PDB entry 5WS9 | X-ray diffraction, 1.90 A resolution | chains A and C of the 4 polymer chains in the assembly

[Chain A (and C)]
Protein: Pyruvate kinase
Source organism: Mycobacterium tuberculosis (strain ATCC 25618 / H37Rv)
Notes: EC 2.7.1.40; chain C of this document is another copy of the same molecule, construct and numbering; everything in this record applies to it too
UniProtKB: P9WKE5 (KPYK_MYCTU); residue numbers follow UniProt; this construct covers 1-472
Sequence (475 residues; numbered -2 to 472; the number before each row is that of its first residue; numbers below 1 keep their minus sign (Gly-2 is residue -2)):
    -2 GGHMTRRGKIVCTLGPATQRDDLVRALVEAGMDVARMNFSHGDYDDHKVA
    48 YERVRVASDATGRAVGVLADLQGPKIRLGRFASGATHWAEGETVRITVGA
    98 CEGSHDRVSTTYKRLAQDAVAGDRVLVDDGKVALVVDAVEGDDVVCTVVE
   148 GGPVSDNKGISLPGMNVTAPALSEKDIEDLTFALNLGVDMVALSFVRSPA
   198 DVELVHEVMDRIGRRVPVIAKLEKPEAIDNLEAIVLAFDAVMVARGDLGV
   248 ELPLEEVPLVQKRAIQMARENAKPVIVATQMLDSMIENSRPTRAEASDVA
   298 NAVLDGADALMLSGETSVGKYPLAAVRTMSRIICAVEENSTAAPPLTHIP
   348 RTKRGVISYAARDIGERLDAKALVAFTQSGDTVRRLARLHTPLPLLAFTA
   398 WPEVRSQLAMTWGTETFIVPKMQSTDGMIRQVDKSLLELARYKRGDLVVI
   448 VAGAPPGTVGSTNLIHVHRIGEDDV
Not modelled in the structure: -2 to 1
Differences from the reference sequence: expression tag (-2 to 0)
UniProt features mapped onto this chain:
  - binding site (substrate): Arg33, Gly243, Asp244, Thr276
  - binding site (ATP): Asn35 to His38, Arg74, Lys155
  - binding site (K(+)): Asn35, Ser37, Asp67
  - binding site (Mg(2+)): Glu220, Asp244
  - site: Lys218 (Transition state stabilizer)
  - modified residue: Ser37 (Phosphoserine)
Bound ions: K+: Asn35, Ser37, Asp67; Mg2+: Glu220, Asp244 (together with oxalate ion)
Small-molecule neighbours:
  - adenosine monophosphate (AMP): Arg351, Phe373, Thr374, Gln375, Ser376, Gly377, Asp378, Thr379, Phe395, Thr396, Ala397, Trp398, Val416, Pro417, Lys418, Met419, Met425, Ala449, Gly450, Pro452, Pro453, Gly454, Thr455, Val456, Gly457, Ser458, Thr459
  - ATP (adenosine-5'-triphosphate): Thr10, Gly12, Pro13, Arg33, Asn35, Ser37, His38, Asp125, Lys155, Ser310, Gly311, Ser314, Val315
  - oxalate ion (OXL): Lys218, Glu220, Met239, Ala241, Arg242, Gly243, Asp244, Ala275, Thr276, Met308
From the paper describing this entry:
  - binding site for adenosine monophosphate: Arg351
  - allosteric site: Ala217, Lys218, Ala237 (from molecular simulation)

[Chain A / chain C interface]
Residue-residue contacts (38):
  Ile346(A) with Arg364(C)
  Lys350(A) with Leu365(C)
  Val353(A) with Ile361(C), hydrophobic; Arg364(C); Leu365(C), hydrophobic
  Ile354(A) with Val464(C), hydrophobic
  Tyr356(A) with Arg364(C)
  Ala357(A) with Ile361(C), hydrophobic
  Asp360(A) with Asp360(C)
  Ile361(A) with Val353(C), hydrophobic; Ala357(C), hydrophobic
  Arg364(A) with Ile346(C); Arg348(C), hydrogen bond (backbone-side chain); Val353(C); Tyr356(C)
  Leu365(A) with Arg348(C); Lys350(C); Val353(C), hydrophobic
  Ala451(A) with Asp471(C); Val472(C)
  Pro452(A) with Asp470(C)
  Asn460(A) with Ile462(C); His463(C), hydrogen bond; Val464(C), hydrogen bond (backbone-backbone); Asp471(C), hydrogen bond (side chain-backbone)
  Leu461(A) with Ile462(C); His463(C)
  Ile462(A) with Ile361(C), hydrophobic; Asn460(C); Leu461(C); Ile462(C), hydrogen bond (backbone-backbone)
  His463(A) with Asn460(C), hydrogen bond; Leu461(C)
  Val464(A) with Asn460(C), hydrogen bond (backbone-backbone)
  Asp470(A) with Pro452(C)
  Asp471(A) with Ala451(C); Asn460(C), hydrogen bond (backbone-side chain)
  Val472(A) with Ala451(C)
Other interface residues (no listed pair), chain A (23 interface residues in all): Pro347, Arg348, Thr349
Other interface residues (no listed pair), chain C (24 interface residues in all): Pro347, Thr349, Ile354, Thr422

[Overview]
23 residues of chain A face 24 of chain C across their interface, with 8 hydrogen bonds. Polar contacts
include Arg364(A)-Arg348(C), Asn460(A)-His463(C) and Asn460(A)-Asp471(C). Bound to chain A: oxalate ion,
adenosine monophosphate and ATP. The paper reports a binding site for adenosine monophosphate at Arg351(A); an
allosteric site at Ala217(A), Lys218(A) and Ala237(A).
Chain A and chain C are both Pyruvate kinase (Mycobacterium tuberculosis (strain ATCC 25618 / H37Rv)); the
structure, Pyruvate kinase (PYK) from Mycobacterium tuberculosis in complex with Oxalate, ATP and allosteric
activator AMP, was determined by X-ray diffraction, deposited together with 5WRP, 5WS8, 5WSA, 5WSB and 5WSC.
